Entry 6PPH (electron microscopy, 3.80 A resolution); this record covers chains k and m of the 21 polymer chains in the assembly.

# Chain k
Protein: Capsid vertex component 1
Organism: Human herpesvirus 8
Reference sequence: Q76RH8 (Q76RH8_HHV8); residues 1-454 here = UniProt positions 1-454
Sequence (454 residues; numbered 1 to 454; the number before each row is that of its first residue):
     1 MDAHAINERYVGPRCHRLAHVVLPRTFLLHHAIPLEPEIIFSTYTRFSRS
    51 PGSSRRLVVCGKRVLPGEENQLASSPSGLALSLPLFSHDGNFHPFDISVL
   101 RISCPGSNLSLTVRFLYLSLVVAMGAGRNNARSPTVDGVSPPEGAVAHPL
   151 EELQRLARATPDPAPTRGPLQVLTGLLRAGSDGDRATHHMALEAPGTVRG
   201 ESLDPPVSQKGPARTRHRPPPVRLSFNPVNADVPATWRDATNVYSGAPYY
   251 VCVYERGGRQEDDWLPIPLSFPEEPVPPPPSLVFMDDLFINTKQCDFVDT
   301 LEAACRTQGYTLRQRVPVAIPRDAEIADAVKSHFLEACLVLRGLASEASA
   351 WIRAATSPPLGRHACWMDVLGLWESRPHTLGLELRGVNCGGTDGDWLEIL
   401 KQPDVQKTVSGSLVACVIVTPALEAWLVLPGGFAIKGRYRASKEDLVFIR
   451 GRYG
Not modelled in the structure: 67-74, 127-219, 257-260, 359-363
Disulfide bonds: Cys365-Cys389
Sequence notes: conflict Pro165 (Leu in Q76RH8), Ser281 (Gly in Q76RH8)

# Chain m
Protein: Capsid vertex component 2
Organism: Human herpesvirus 8
Reference sequence: Q76RI7 (Q76RI7_HHV8); residues 1-549 here = UniProt positions 1-549
Sequence (549 residues; numbered 1 to 549; the number before each row is that of its first residue):
     1 MLTSERSYLRYPKNRRWTEAGRFWAPHPENVLFIHKPTMEETRRVALGLR
    51 SQLVRNRERKTKAHLLSLELDRLVQVHDSRVRVINADIDAVKQMIGNMTW
   101 SDNIDMPQSRSHEPPLVTSPPQASHRNFTVAIVPGDPHFSVDRDLRGELM
   151 PTLYMNQNQWLPSFGPWFISLTDNAMQRRVFPKELKGTVNFQNSTSLKLI
   201 SHTLTTVASTTADFFADARHLTDTQAALCLVNAYFCQKTSRQLPATPDDL
   251 LADLPQKLDLLITQLKQESGPGDFSFTYSNPQERASLAPLNKESRYPTAF
   301 FQRHKLHAMMAKAGLFPHNKGTGAPGTAPAMDLVFAITSAMFGSDIPPFS
   351 AYQWNLRAGIVALEVFILAYGLLEFGQVARGHPNRRLNLVSLLGPKFQPG
   401 ALPDPNAPMLKRGQLFSFISEHYIIPTLQANPNAPVSFIFPGIILAALEA
   451 RSTVSHKQPGPFVNLTGSRFNEIFEILNQQLTFRDPLALLQARTALRLAT
   501 EEGLDVLLSHPSPPTLLQEIIKSQFGGGDDYDRAYFMVLGCLPVVLAVV
Not modelled in the structure: 1-17, 55-61, 105-549

# How chain k and chain m interact
Residue-residue contacts (39):
  Gln314(k) - Trp24(m)
  Arg315(k) - Phe23(m)
  Pro317(k) - Phe23(m)
  Pro317(k) - Pro28(m)
  Val318(k) - Asn30(m)
  Val318(k) - Leu32(m)
  Ala319(k) - Pro28(m)
  Ala319(k) - Asn30(m)  hydrogen bond (backbone-backbone)
  Ala319(k) - Val31(m)
  Ala319(k) - Leu32(m)  hydrogen bond (backbone-backbone)
  Pro321(k) - Leu32(m)
  Asp323(k) - Lys36(m)  salt bridge
  Glu325(k) - Lys36(m)
  Ile326(k) - Leu32(m)  hydrophobic
  Ala329(k) - Met39(m)
  Ser332(k) - Arg43(m)
  His333(k) - Met39(m)
  Glu336(k) - Arg50(m)  salt bridge
  Leu339(k) - Arg50(m)
  Val340(k) - Arg50(m)
  Trp373(k) - Met39(m)  hydrophobic
  Trp373(k) - Thr42(m)
  Trp373(k) - Arg43(m)
  Trp373(k) - Ala46(m)
  Glu374(k) - Leu49(m)
  Asp393(k) - Phe23(m)
  Leu397(k) - Glu19(m)
  Leu397(k) - Ala20(m)
  Leu397(k) - Phe23(m)  hydrophobic
  Val409(k) - Leu32(m)
  Ser410(k) - Asn30(m)
  Ser410(k) - Val31(m)
  Ser410(k) - Leu32(m)
  Ser410(k) - Phe33(m)  hydrogen bond (backbone-backbone)
  Ser412(k) - Ile34(m)
  Leu413(k) - Met39(m)  hydrophobic
  Leu413(k) - Thr42(m)
  Pro430(k) - Leu32(m)
  Gly431(k) - Leu32(m)
Other interface residues (no listed pair), chain k (31 interface residues in all): Ile320, Val330, Ser375, Trp396, Leu400, Gly411
Other interface residues (no listed pair), chain m (18 interface residues in all): Thr18

# Overview
31 residues of chain k and 18 residues of chain m are in contact; the contacts include 3 hydrogen bonds and 2
salt bridges. Polar pairs include Asp323(k)-Lys36(m), Glu336(k)-Arg50(m) and Ala319(k)-Asn30(m).
Here chain k is Capsid vertex component 1 and chain m is Capsid vertex component 2, both from Human
herpesvirus 8. Entry 6PPH (Kaposi's sarcoma-associated herpesvirus (KSHV), C1 penton vertex register,
CATC-binding structure) was determined by electron microscopy together with 6PPB, 6PPD and 6PPI from the same
study.
